Entry 1HGF (X-ray diffraction, 3.00 A resolution); this record covers chains C and E of the 6 polymer chains in the assembly.

== Chain C (and E) ==
Molecule: Hemagglutinin, chain HA1
Organism: Influenza A virus
Notes: chain E of this document is another copy of the same molecule, construct and numbering; everything in this record applies to it too
Reference sequence: P03437 (HEMA_IAAIC); residues 1-328 here correspond to UniProt positions 17-344 (UniProt number = residue number + 16)
Chain sequence (328 residues; numbered 1 to 328; the number before each row is that of its first residue):
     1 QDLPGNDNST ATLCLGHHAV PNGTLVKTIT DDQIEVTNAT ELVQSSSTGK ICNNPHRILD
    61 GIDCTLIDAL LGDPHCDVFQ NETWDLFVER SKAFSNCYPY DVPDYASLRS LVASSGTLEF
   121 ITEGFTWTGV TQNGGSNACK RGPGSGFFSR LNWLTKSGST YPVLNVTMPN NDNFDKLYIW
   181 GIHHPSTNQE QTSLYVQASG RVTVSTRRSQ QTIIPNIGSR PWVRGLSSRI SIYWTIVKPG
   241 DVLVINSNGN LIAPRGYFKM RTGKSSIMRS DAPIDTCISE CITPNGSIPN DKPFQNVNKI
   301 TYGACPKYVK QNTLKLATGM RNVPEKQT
Disulfide bonds: Cys52-Cys277, Cys64-Cys76, Cys97-Cys139, Cys281-Cys305
Glycans and other covalent adducts: N-acetylglucosamine (NAG) linked to Asn38, Asn81, Asn285; glycan linked to Asn165
Swiss-Prot annotation at these positions:
  - glycosylation (N-linked (GlcNAc...) asparagine): Asn8, Asn22, Asn38, Asn81, Asn165, Asn285

== Interface between chain C and chain E ==
Contacting residue pairs (22; chain C residue first):
  Asp101(C) with Gln210(E), hydrogen bond
  His184(C) with Gln210(E)
  Asn216(C) with Thr212(E), hydrogen bond
  Ile217(C) with Arg201(E), hydrogen bond (backbone-side chain); Thr203(E)
  Gly218(C) with Asn246(E)
  Ser219(C) with Asn165(E); Ser205(E); Val244(E); Asn246(E)
  Arg220(C) with Ser205(E); Gln210(E), hydrogen bond; Thr212(E)
  Pro221(C) with Ser205(E); Thr206(E); Arg207(E); Val242(E), hydrophobic; Val244(E), hydrophobic
  Trp222(C) with Arg207(E)
  Arg229(C) with Thr206(E); Gln210(E)
  Ser231(C) with Gln210(E)
Also at the interface, not in a pair above, chain C (13 interface residues in all): Ile214, Val223
Also at the interface, not in a pair above, chain E (12 interface residues in all): Ile214

== Overview ==
13 residues of chain C face 12 of chain E across their interface; the contacts include 4 hydrogen bonds. Among
the polar pairs are Asp101(C)-Gln210(E), Asn216(C)-Thr212(E) and Ile217(C)-Arg201(E). N-acetylglucosamine is
covalently linked to Asn38(C), Asn81(C) and Asn285(C).
Chain C and chain E are both Hemagglutinin, chain HA1 (Influenza A virus); the structure, Binding of influenza
virus hemagglutinin to analogs of its cell-surface receptor, sialic acid: analysis by proton ..., was
determined by X-ray diffraction, deposited together with 1HGD, 1HGE, 1HGG, 1HGH, 1HGI and 1HGJ.
